PDB entry 7Q6S | X-ray diffraction, 2.14 A resolution | chain A

== Chain A ==
Name: Kelch-like ECH-associated protein 1
Source organism: Homo sapiens
UniProt: Q14145 (KEAP1_HUMAN); residue numbers follow UniProt; this construct covers 321-609
Sequence (295 residues; row label = number of the first residue in the row):
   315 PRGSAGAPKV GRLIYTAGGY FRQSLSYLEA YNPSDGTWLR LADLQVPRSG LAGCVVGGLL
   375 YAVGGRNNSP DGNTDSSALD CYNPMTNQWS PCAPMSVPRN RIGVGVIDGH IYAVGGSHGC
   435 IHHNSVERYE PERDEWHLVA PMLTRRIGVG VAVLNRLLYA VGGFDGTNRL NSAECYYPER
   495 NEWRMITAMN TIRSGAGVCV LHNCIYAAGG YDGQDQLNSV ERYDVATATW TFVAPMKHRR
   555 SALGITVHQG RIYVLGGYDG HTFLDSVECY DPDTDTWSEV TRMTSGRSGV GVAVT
Unresolved in the structure: 315-324
Construct notes: expression tag (315-320); conflict A540 (Glu in Q14145), A542 (Glu in Q14145)
Residues lining bound ligands: 91M ((5S,8R)-16-(2,1,3-benzoxadiazol-4-yl)-8-[[(2S)-1-ethanoylpyrrolidin-2-yl]carbonylamino]-N,N-dimethyl-7,11-bis(oxidanylidene)-10-oxa-3-thia-6-azabicyclo[10.4.0]hexadeca-1(16),12,14-triene-5-carboxamide): Y334, S363, G364, N382, R415, I461, G462, F478, R483, S508, G509, Y525, S555, A556, Y572, F577, S602, G603

== Overview ==
Ligands of chain A: compound 91M.
Chain A is Kelch-like ECH-associated protein 1 (Homo sapiens); the structure, Keap1 compound complex, was
determined by X-ray diffraction, deposited together with 7Q5H, 7Q6Q, 7Q8R and 7Q96.
